Entry 6KKT (electron microscopy, 2.90 A resolution); this record covers chains A and B.

[Chain A (and B)]
Molecule: Solute carrier family 12 member 4
Source organism: Homo sapiens
Notes: chain B of this document is another copy of the same molecule, construct and numbering; everything in this record applies to it too
Reference sequence: Q9UP95 (S12A4_HUMAN); numbering as in UniProt (aligned over 1-1085)
Chain sequence (1095 residues; each row starts with the number of its first residue):
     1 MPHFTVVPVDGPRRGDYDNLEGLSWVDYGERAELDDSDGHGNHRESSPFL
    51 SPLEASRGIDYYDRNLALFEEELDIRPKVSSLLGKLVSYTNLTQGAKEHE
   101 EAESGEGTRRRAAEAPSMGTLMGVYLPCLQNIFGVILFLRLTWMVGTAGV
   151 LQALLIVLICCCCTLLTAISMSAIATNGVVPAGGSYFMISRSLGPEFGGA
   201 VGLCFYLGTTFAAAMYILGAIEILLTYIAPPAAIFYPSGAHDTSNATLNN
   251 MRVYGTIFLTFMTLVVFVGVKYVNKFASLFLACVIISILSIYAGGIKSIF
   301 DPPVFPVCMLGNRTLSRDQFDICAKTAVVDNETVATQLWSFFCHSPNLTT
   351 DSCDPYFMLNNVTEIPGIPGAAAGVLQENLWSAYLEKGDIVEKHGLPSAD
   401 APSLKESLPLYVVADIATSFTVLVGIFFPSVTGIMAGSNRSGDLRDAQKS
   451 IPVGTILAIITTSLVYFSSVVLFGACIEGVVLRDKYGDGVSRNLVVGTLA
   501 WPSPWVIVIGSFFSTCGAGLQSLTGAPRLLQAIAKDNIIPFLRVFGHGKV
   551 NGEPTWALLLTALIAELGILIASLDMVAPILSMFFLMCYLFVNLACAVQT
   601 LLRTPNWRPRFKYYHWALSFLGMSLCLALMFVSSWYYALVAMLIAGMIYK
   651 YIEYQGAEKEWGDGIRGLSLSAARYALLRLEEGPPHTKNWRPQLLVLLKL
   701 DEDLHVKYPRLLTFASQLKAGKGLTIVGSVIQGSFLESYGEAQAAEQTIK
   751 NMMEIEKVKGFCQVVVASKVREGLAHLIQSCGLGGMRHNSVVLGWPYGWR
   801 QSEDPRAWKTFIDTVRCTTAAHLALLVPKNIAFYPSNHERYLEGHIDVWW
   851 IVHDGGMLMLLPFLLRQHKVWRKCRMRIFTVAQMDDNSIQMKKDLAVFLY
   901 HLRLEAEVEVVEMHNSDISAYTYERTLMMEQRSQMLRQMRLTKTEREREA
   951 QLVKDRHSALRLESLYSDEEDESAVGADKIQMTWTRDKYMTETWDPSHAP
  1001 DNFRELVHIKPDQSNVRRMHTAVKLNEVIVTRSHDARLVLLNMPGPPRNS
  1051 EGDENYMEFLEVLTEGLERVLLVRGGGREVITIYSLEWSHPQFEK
Disordered / not traced: 1-115, 653-1095
Construct notes: expression tag (1086-1095)
Curated features (UniProtKB/Swiss-Prot):
  - region: Ile-665 to Glu-681 (Scissor helix)
  - binding site (K(+)): Asn-131, Ile-132, Tyr-216, Pro-429, Thr-432
  - binding site (chloride): Gly-433, Ile-434, Met-435, Tyr-589
  - binding site (ATP): Leu-697, Lys-699, Lys-707, Tyr-708, Val-730, Gly-794, Trp-795, Tyr-797
  - modified residue: Ser-24 (Phosphoserine), Ser-47 (Phosphoserine), Ser-51 (Phosphoserine), Ser-81 (Phosphoserine), Ser-88 (Phosphoserine), Ser-734 (Phosphoserine), Ser-916 (Phosphoserine), Ser-967 (Phosphoserine), Thr-983 (Phosphothreonine), Ser-1050 (Phosphoserine)
  - glycosylation (N-linked (GlcNAc...) asparagine): Asn-245, Asn-312, Asn-331, Asn-347, Asn-361
  - mutagenesis: Val-135 (V135A: Decrease in Cl(-) efflux and reduced sensitivity to KCC inhibitor VU0463271), Ile-136 (I136A: Decrease in Cl(-) efflux), Leu-139 (L139A: Decrease in Cl(-) efflux), Arg-140 (R140Q: Decrease in Cl(-) efflux), Met-215 (M215A: Decrease in Cl(-) efflux and reduced sensitivity to KCC inhibitor VU0463271), Glu-222 (E222A: Decrease in Cl(-) efflux and reduced sensitivity to KCC inhibitor VU0463271), Ile-223 (I223A: Decrease in Cl(-) efflux and reduced sensitivity to KCC inhibitor VU0463271), Leu-574 (L574A: Decrease in Cl(-) efflux), Asp-575 (D575A: Decrease in Cl(-) efflux), Leu-581 (L581A: Reduced sensitivity to KCC inhibitor VU0463271)
Disulfides: Cys-163/Cys-626, Cys-308/Cys-323, Cys-343/Cys-353
Glycans and other covalent adducts: N-acetylglucosamine (NAG) linked to Asn-312, Asn-361
Ion coordination: K+: Asn-131, Ile-132, Pro-429, Thr-432
Small-molecule neighbours:
  - beta-D-glucopyranose / DU0 / alpha-D-glucopyranose, molecule 1: Leu-203, Tyr-206, Leu-207, Phe-211, Arg-252, Lys-387, Ile-416, Ala-417, Leu-542, Leu-560, Ile-564, Leu-567, Leu-570, Ile-571, Asp-575, Met-576, Ile-580, Phe-584, Tyr-637
  - beta-D-glucopyranose / DU0 / alpha-D-glucopyranose, molecule 2: Trp-635, Tyr-636, Tyr-637, Val-640, Leu-643, Ile-644, Met-647

[Chain A / chain B interface]
Pairs across the interface (37; chain A residue first):
  Asp-242(A) / Glu-386(B)
  Glu-386(A) / Asp-242(B)
  Pro-402(A) / Leu-404(B)  hydrophobic
  Pro-402(A) / Glu-406(B)
  Ser-403(A) / Leu-404(B)
  Ser-403(A) / Lys-405(B)  hydrogen bond (backbone-backbone)
  Leu-404(A) / Pro-402(B)  hydrophobic
  Leu-404(A) / Ser-403(B)
  Leu-404(A) / Leu-404(B)  hydrophobic
  Lys-405(A) / Ser-403(B)  hydrogen bond (backbone-backbone)
  Glu-406(A) / Pro-402(B)
  Pro-540(A) / Tyr-651(B)
  Phe-541(A) / Met-647(B)  hydrophobic
  Phe-541(A) / Ile-648(B)  hydrophobic
  Phe-541(A) / Tyr-651(B)  hydrophobic
  Leu-542(A) / Met-647(B)  hydrophobic
  Val-544(A) / Lys-650(B)
  Trp-556(A) / Lys-650(B)
  Leu-567(A) / Tyr-636(B)  hydrogen bond (backbone-side chain)
  Leu-570(A) / Trp-635(B)  hydrophobic
  Leu-570(A) / Leu-639(B)  hydrophobic
  Ile-571(A) / Tyr-636(B)
  Trp-635(A) / Arg-252(B)
  Trp-635(A) / Leu-570(B)  hydrophobic
  Tyr-636(A) / Leu-567(B)  hydrogen bond (side chain-backbone)
  Tyr-636(A) / Ile-571(B)
  Leu-639(A) / Leu-570(B)  hydrophobic
  Val-640(A) / Leu-567(B)  hydrophobic
  Leu-643(A) / Leu-563(B)  hydrophobic
  Leu-643(A) / Leu-567(B)  hydrophobic
  Met-647(A) / Phe-541(B)  hydrophobic
  Met-647(A) / Leu-542(B)  hydrophobic
  Ile-648(A) / Phe-541(B)  hydrophobic
  Lys-650(A) / Val-544(B)
  Lys-650(A) / Trp-556(B)
  Tyr-651(A) / Pro-540(B)
  Tyr-651(A) / Phe-541(B)  hydrophobic
Interface residues without a listed pair, chain A (31 interface residues in all): Arg-252, Ala-401, Phe-545, Leu-560, Leu-563, Ile-564, Tyr-637
Interface residues without a listed pair, chain B (31 interface residues in all): Pro-355, Phe-545, Leu-560, Ile-564, Tyr-637, Val-640, Leu-643

[Summary]
Chain A and chain B each contribute 31 residues to their interface, with 4 hydrogen bonds. Polar pairs include
Leu-567(A)/Tyr-636(B) and Ser-403(A)/Lys-405(B). Chain A binds beta-D-glucopyranose / DU0 /
alpha-D-glucopyranose. Covalently linked N-acetylglucosamine: at Asn-312(A) and Asn-361(A).
Chain A and chain B are both Solute carrier family 12 member 4 (Homo sapiens); the structure, human KCC1
structure, was determined by electron microscopy, deposited together with 6KKR and 6KKU.
